5TDH - chains A and B of the 3 polymer chains in the assembly; structure by X-ray diffraction, 3.00 A resolution.

# Chain A
Name: Guanine nucleotide-binding protein G(i) subunit alpha-1
From: Homo sapiens
Reference sequence: P63096 (GNAI1_HUMAN); residue numbers follow UniProt; this construct covers 1-354
Chain sequence (354 residues; numbered 1 to 354; the number before each row is that of its first residue):
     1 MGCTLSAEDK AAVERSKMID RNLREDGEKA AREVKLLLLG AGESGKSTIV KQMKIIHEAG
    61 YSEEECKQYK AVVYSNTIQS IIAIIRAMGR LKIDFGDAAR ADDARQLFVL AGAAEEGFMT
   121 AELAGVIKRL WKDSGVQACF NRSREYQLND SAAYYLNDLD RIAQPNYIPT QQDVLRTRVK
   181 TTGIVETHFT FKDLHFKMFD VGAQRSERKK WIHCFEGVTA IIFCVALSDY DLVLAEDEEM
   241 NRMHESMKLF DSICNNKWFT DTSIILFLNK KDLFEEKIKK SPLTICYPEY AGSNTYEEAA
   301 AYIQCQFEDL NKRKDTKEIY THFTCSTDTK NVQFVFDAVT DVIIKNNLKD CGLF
Disordered / not traced: 1-5, 234-240, 350-354
Sequence notes: conflict Ala98 (Ser in P63096); engineered mutation Ala203 (Gly in P63096), Ser326 (Ala in P63096)
Small-molecule neighbours: GDP (guanosine-5'-diphosphate): Ala41, Gly42, Glu43, Ser44, Gly45, Lys46, Ser47, Thr48, Asp150, Ser151, Leu175, Arg176, Thr177, Arg178, Asp200, Asn269, Lys270, Lys271, Asp272, Leu273, Cys325, Ser326, Thr327
Curated features (UniProtKB/Swiss-Prot):
  - region: Lys35 to Thr48 (G1 motif), Asp173 to Thr181 (G2 motif), Phe196 to Gly202, Gln204, Arg205 (G3 motif), Ile265 to Asp272 (G4 motif), Thr324, Cys325, Thr327 to Thr329 (G5 motif)
  - binding site (GTP): Glu43 to Thr48, Ser151, Leu175 to Thr181, Asp200 to Gly202, Gln204, Asn269 to Asp272
  - binding site (Mg(2+)): Ser47, Thr181
  - modified residue: Arg178 (ADP-ribosylarginine), Gln204 (Deamidated glutamine), Cys351 (ADP-ribosylcysteine)
  - lipidation: Gly2 (N-myristoyl glycine), Cys3 (S-palmitoyl cysteine)
Reported in the primary citation:
  - binding site for GDP: Glu43, Ser44, Gly45, Lys46, Ser47, Thr48, Asn269, Lys270, Asp272, Cys325, Ser326
  - contacts within the chain: Thr181-Ala203 (backbone contact), Asn269-Ser326 (hydrogen bond)
  - mutagenesis - G203A/A326S (Tm 55.3 degC): decreased stability
  - mutagenesis - T48F/G203A/A326S: abolished binding to GDP
  - mutagenesis - D150L/G203A/A326S: unchanged binding to GDP

# Chain B
Name: Guanine nucleotide-binding protein G(I)/G(S)/G(T) subunit beta-1
From: Rattus norvegicus
Reference sequence: P54311 (GBB1_RAT); numbering as in UniProt (aligned over 1-340)
Chain sequence (342 residues; numbered -1 to 340; the number before each row is that of its first residue; numbers below 1 keep their minus sign (Ser-1 is residue -1)):
    -1 SAMSELDQLR QEAEQLKNQI RDARKACADA TLSQITNNID PVGRIQMRTR RTLRGHLAKI
    59 YAMHWGTDSR LLVSASQDGK LIIWDSYTTN KVHAIPLRSS WVMTCAYAPS GNYVACGGLD
   119 NICSIYNLKT REGNVRVSRE LAGHTGYLSC CRFLDDNQIV TSSGDTTCAL WDIETGQQTT
   179 TFTGHTGDVM SLSLAPDTRL FVSGACDASA KLWDVREGMC RQTFTGHESD INAICFFPNG
   239 NAFATGSDDA TCRLFDLRAD QELMTYSHDN IICGITSVSF SKSGRLLLAG YDDFNCNVWD
   299 ALKADRAGVL AGHDNRVSCL GVTDDGMAVA TGSWDSFLKI WN
Disordered / not traced: 128-130
Sequence notes: expression tag (-1 to 0)
Curated features (UniProtKB/Swiss-Prot):
  - modified residue: Ser2 (N-acetylserine), His266 (Phosphohistidine)
Reported in the primary citation:
  - contacts within the chain: Arg22-Gln259 (hydrogen bond)

# How chain A and chain B interact
Residue-residue contacts (55):
  Val13(A) - Asn88(B)
  Arg15(A) - Val90(B)  hydrogen bond (side chain-backbone)
  Arg15(A) - His91(B)  hydrogen bond
  Ser16(A) - Asn88(B)
  Ser16(A) - Lys89(B)  hydrogen bond (side chain-backbone)
  Ile19(A) - Lys89(B)
  Ile19(A) - Val90(B)
  Ile19(A) - Ala92(B)  hydrophobic
  Asp20(A) - Lys89(B)  salt bridge
  Leu23(A) - Gly53(B)
  Leu23(A) - Leu55(B)
  Leu23(A) - Ile80(B)  hydrophobic
  Leu23(A) - Lys89(B)
  Asp26(A) - Lys78(B)  salt bridge
  Gly27(A) - Leu55(B)
  Thr182(A) - Asn119(B)  hydrogen bond (backbone-side chain)
  Thr182(A) - His142(B)
  Gly183(A) - Asp118(B)
  Gly183(A) - Asn119(B)
  Ile184(A) - Trp99(B)
  Ile184(A) - Leu117(B)  hydrogen bond (backbone-backbone)
  Ile184(A) - Asp118(B)
  Glu186(A) - Ser98(B)
  Phe199(A) - Trp99(B)
  Ala203(A) - Thr143(B)
  Gln204(A) - Leu117(B)  hydrogen bond (side chain-backbone)
  Gln204(A) - Asn119(B)  hydrogen bond
  Gln204(A) - Gly144(B)
  Gln204(A) - Tyr145(B)  hydrogen bond (side chain-backbone)
  Arg205(A) - Thr143(B)  hydrogen bond (backbone-backbone)
  Arg205(A) - Gly144(B)
  Arg205(A) - Gly162(B)
  Arg205(A) - Asp163(B)
  Ser206(A) - Tyr145(B)
  Ser206(A) - Gly162(B)
  Ser206(A) - Asp186(B)
  Glu207(A) - Asp186(B)  hydrogen bond (backbone-side chain)
  Lys210(A) - Tyr145(B)
  Lys210(A) - Met188(B)
  Lys210(A) - Cys204(B)
  Lys210(A) - Asp228(B)  salt bridge
  Lys210(A) - Asn230(B)  hydrogen bond
  Lys210(A) - Asp246(B)  salt bridge
  Trp211(A) - Leu117(B)  hydrophobic
  Trp211(A) - Tyr145(B)
  His213(A) - Lys57(B)
  His213(A) - Tyr59(B)
  His213(A) - Trp332(B)
  Cys214(A) - Tyr59(B)
  Cys214(A) - Gln75(B)
  Cys214(A) - Trp99(B)
  Phe215(A) - Trp99(B)  hydrophobic
  Phe215(A) - Leu117(B)  hydrophobic
  Glu216(A) - Lys57(B)  salt bridge
  Trp258(A) - Arg314(B)
Other interface residues (no listed pair), chain A (26 interface residues in all): Lys197
Other interface residues (no listed pair), chain B (33 interface residues in all): Ser97, Gly131
Interface features reported in the paper:
  - specific contacts: Arg15(A)-Val90(B) (hydrogen bond), Arg15(A)-His91(B) (hydrogen bond), Asp26(A)-Lys78(B), Gln204(A)-Tyr145(B), Gln204(A)-Leu117(B), Gln204(A)-Asn119(B), Glu207(A)-Asp186(B), Lys210(A)-Asp228(B), Lys210(A)-Asp246(B), Glu216(A)-Lys57(B), Asn119(B)-Thr182(A) (hydrogen bond)

# Summary
26 residues of chain A and 33 residues of chain B are in contact; the contacts include 11 hydrogen bonds and 5
salt bridges. Polar pairs include Asp20(A)-Lys89(B), Asp26(A)-Lys78(B) and Lys210(A)-Asp228(B). The paper
describes hydrogen bonds between Arg15(A) and Val90(B), Arg15(A) and His91(B) and Asn119(B) and Thr182(A);
contacts between Asp26(A) and Lys78(B), Gln204(A) and Tyr145(B) and Gln204(A) and Leu117(B) among others. The
paper reports a binding site for GDP at Glu43(A), Ser44(A) and Gly45(A) among others; G203A/A326S of chain A
reduce stability; 3 substitutions were tested in all.
Chain A is Guanine nucleotide-binding protein G(i) subunit alpha-1 (Homo sapiens) and chain B is Guanine
nucleotide-binding protein G(I)/G(S)/G(T) subunit beta-1 (Rattus norvegicus); the structure, The crystal
structure of the dominant negative mutant G protein alpha(i)-1-beta-1-gamma-2 G203A/A326S, was determined by
X-ray diffraction.
